PDB entry 3CCR | X-ray diffraction, 3.00 A resolution | chains T and 0 of the 31 polymer chains in the assembly

Chain T:
Molecule: 50S ribosomal protein L24P
From: Haloarcula marismortui
UniProtKB: P10972 (RL24_HALMA); residues 0-119 here correspond to UniProt positions 1-120 (UniProt number = residue number + 1)
Amino-acid sequence (120 residues; each row starts with the number of its first residue; numbering starts at 0):
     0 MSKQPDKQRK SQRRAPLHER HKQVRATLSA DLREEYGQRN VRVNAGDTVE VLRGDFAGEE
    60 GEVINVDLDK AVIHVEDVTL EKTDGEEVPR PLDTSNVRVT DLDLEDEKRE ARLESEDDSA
Not modelled in the structure: 0
Ion coordination: Sr2+: Asp68 (shared with A86(0), C87(0) of chain 0); Na+: Ser94, Asn95 (shared with U308(0), U335(0), C342(0) of chain 0); Mg2+: Leu112, Ser114

Chain 0:
Molecule: 23S ribosomal RNA
From: Haloarcula marismortui
Notes: engineered mutation(s): G2099A, A2488C
Sequence (2923 nucleotides; each row starts with the number of its first residue):
     1 GUUGGCUACU AUGCCAGCUG GUGGAUUGCU CGGCUCAGGC GCUGAUGAAG GACGUGCCAA
    61 GCUGCGAUAA GCUGUGGGGA GCCGCACGGA GGCGAAGAAC CACAGAUUUC CGAAUGAGAA
   121 UCUCUCUAAC AAUUGCUUCG CGCAAUGAGG AACCCCGAGA ACUGAAACAU CUCAGUAUCG
   181 GGAGGAACAG AAAACGCAAC GUGAUGUCGU UAGUAACCGC GAGUGAACGC GAUACAGCCC
   241 AAACCGAAGC CCUCACGGGC AAUGUGGUGU CAGGGCUACC UCUCAUCAGC CGACCGUCUU
   301 CACGAAGUCU CUUGGAAUAG AGCGUGAUAC AGGGUGACAA CCCCGUACUG AAGACCAGUA
   361 CGCUGUGCGG UAGUGCCAGA GUAGCGGGGG UUGGAUAUCC CUCGCGAAUA ACGCAGGCAU
   421 CGACUGCGAA GGCUAAACAC AACCUGAGAC CGAUAGUGAA CAAGUAGUGU GAACGAACGC
   481 UGCAAAGUAC CCUCAGAAGG GAGGCGAAAU AGAGCAUGAA AUCAGUUGGC GAUCGAGCGA
   541 CAGGGCAUAC AAGGUCCCUU GACGAAUGAC CGAGACGCGA GUCUCCAGUA AGACUCACGG
   601 GAAGCCGAUG UUCUGUCGUA CGUUUUGAAA AACGAGCCAG GGAGUGUGUC UGUAUGGCAA
   661 GUCUAACCGG AGUAUCCGGG GAGGCACAGG GAAACCGACA UGGCCGCAGG GCUUUGCCCG
   721 AGGGCCGCCG UCUUCAAGGG CGGGGAGCCA UGUGGACACG ACCCGAAUCC GGACGAUCUA
   781 CGCAUGGACA AGAUGAAGCG UGCCGAAAGG CACGUGGAAG UCUGUUAGAG UUGGUGUCCU
   841 ACAAUACCCU CUCGUGAUCU AUGUGUAGGG GUGAAAGGCC CAUCGAGUCC GGCAACAGCU
   901 GGUUCCAAUC GAAACAUGUC GAAGCAUGAC CUCCGCCGAG GUAGUCUGUG AGGUAGAGCG
   961 ACCGAUUGGU GUGUCCGCCU CCGAGAGGAG UCGGCACACC UGUCAAACUC CAAACUUACA
  1021 GACGCUGUUU GACGCGGGGA UUCCGGUGCG CGGGGUAAGC CUGUGUACCA GGAGGGGAAC
  1081 AACCCAGAGA UAGGUUAAGG UCCCCAAGUG UGGAUUAAGU GUAAUCCUCU GAAGGUGGUC
  1141 UCGAGCCCUA GACAGCCGGG AGGUGAGCUU AGAAGCAGCU ACCCUCUAAG AAAAGCGUAA
  1201 CAGCUUACCG GCCGAGGUUU GAGGCGCCCA AAAUGAUCGG GACUCAAAUC CACCACCGAG
  1261 ACCUGUCCGU ACCACUCAUA CUGGUAAUCG AGUAGAUUGG CGCUCUAAUU GGAUGGAAGC
  1321 AGGGGCGAGA GCUCCUGUGG ACCGAUUAGU GACGAAAAUC CUGGCCAUAG UAGCAGCGAU
  1381 AGUCGGGUGA GAACCCCGAC GGCCUAAUGG AUAAGGGUUC CUCAGCACUG CUGAUCAGCU
  1441 GAGGGUUAGC CGGUCCUAAG UCUCACCGCA ACUCGACUGA GACGAAAUGG GAAACAGGUU
  1501 AAUAUUCCUG UGCCAUCAUG CAGUGAAAGU UGACGCCCUG GGGUCGAUCA CGCCGGGCAU
  1561 UCGCCCGGUC GAACCGUCCA ACUCCGUGGA AGCCGUAAUG GCAGGAAGCG GACGAACGGC
  1621 GGCAUAGGGA AACGUGAUUC AACCUGGGGC CCAUGAAAAG ACGAGCAUGA UGUCCGUACC
  1681 GAGAACCGAC ACAGGUGUCC AUGGCGGCGA AAGCCAAGGC CUGUCGGGAG CAACCAACGU
  1741 UAGGGAAUUC GGCAAGUUAG UCCCGUACCU UCGGAAGAAG GGAUGCCUGC UCCGGAACGG
  1801 AGCAGGUCGC AGUGACUCGG AAGCUCGGAC UGUCUAGUAA CAACAUAGGU GACCGCAAAU
  1861 CCGCAAGGAC UCGUACGGUC ACUGAAUCCU GCCCAGUGCA GGUAUCUGAA CACCUCGUAC
  1921 AAGAGGACGA AGGACCUGUC AACGGCGGGG GUAACUAUGA CCCUCUUAAG GUAGCGUAGU
  1981 ACCUUGCCGC AUCAGUAGCG GCUUGCAUGA AUGGAUUAAC CAGAGCUUCA CUGUCCCAAC
  2041 GUUGGGCCCG GUGAACUGUA CAUUCCAGUG CGGAGUCUGG AGACACCCAG GGGGAAGCAA
  2101 AGACCCUAUG GAGCUUUACU GCAGGCUGUC GCUGAGACGU GGUCGCCGAU GUGCAGCAUA
  2161 GGUAGGAGUC GUUACAGAGG UACCCGCGCU AGCGGGCCAC CCAGACAACA GUGAAAUACU
  2221 ACCCGUCGGU GACUGCGACU CUCACUCCGG GAGGAGGACA CCGAUAGCCG GGCAGUUUGA
  2281 CUGGGGCGGU ACGCGCUCGA AAAGAUAUCG AGCGCGCCCU AUGGUCAUCU CAGCCGGGAC
  2341 AGAGACCCGG CGAAGAGUGC AAGAGCAAAA GAUGACUUGA CAGUGUUCUU CCCAACGAGG
  2401 AACGCUGACG CGAAAGCGUG GUCUAGCGAA CCAAUUAGCC UGCUUGAUGC GGGCAAUUGA
  2461 UGACAGAAAA GCUACCCUAG GGAUAACCGA GUCGUCACUC GCAAGAGCAC AUAUCGACCG
  2521 AGUGGCUUGC UACCUCGAUG UCGGUUCCCU CCAUCCUGCC CGUGCAGAAG CGGGCAAGGG
  2581 UGAGGUUGUU CGCCUAUUAA AGGAGGUCGU GAGCUGGGUU UAGACCGUCG UGAGACAGGU
  2641 CGGCUGCUAU CUACUGGGUG UGUAAUGGUG UCUGACAAGA ACGACCGUAU AGUACGAGAG
  2701 GAACUACGGU UGGUGGCCAC UGGUGUACCG GUUGUUCGAG AGAGCACGUG CCGGGUAGCC
  2761 ACGCCACACG GGGUAAGAGC UGAACGCAUC UAAGCUCGAA ACCCACUUGG AAAAGAGACA
  2821 CCGCCGAGGU CCCGCGUACA AGACGCGGUC GAUAGACUCG GGGUGUGCGC GUCGAGGUAA
  2881 CGAGACGUUA AGCCCACGAG CACUAACAGA CCAAAGCCAU CAU
Not modelled in the structure: 1-9, 126-127, 715, 971-998, 1560, 1952-1963, 2137-2236, 2339-2343, 2665-2666, 2915-2923
Modified residues: 1MA (6-hydro-1-methyladenosine-5'-monophosphate) at position 628, OMU (o2'-methyluridine 5'-monophosphate) at position 2587, OMG (o2'-methylguanosine-5'-monophosphate) at position 2588, UR3 (3-methyluridine-5'-monophoshate) at position 2619, PSU (pseudouridine-5'-monophosphate) at position 2621
Ion coordination: Na+ site 1: U12 (shared with 2 residues of chain R); Mg2+ site 1 near G28 (its only coordinating residue here); Na+ site 2: C40, G41, C443; Na+ site 3: A45, U146; Na+ site 4: G56, A59, G61; Sr2+ site 1: A86, C87 (shared with Asp68(T) of chain T); Na+ site 5 near U108 (its only coordinating residue here); Mg2+ site 2 near U115 (its only coordinating residue here); Na+ site 6 near C141 (its only coordinating residue here); Mg2+ site 3: C162, U163, U2276; Na+ site 7: A165, A166, A167; Mg2+ site 4: A166, G219; 68 more Mg2+ sites not listed; 54 more Na+ sites not listed; 2 more K+ sites not listed; 51 more Sr2+ sites not listed

Interface between chain T and chain 0:
Contacting residue pairs - 112 pairs, chain T then chain 0:
  Ser1(T) - A331(0)  base contact
  Ser1(T) - G446(0)  phosphate contact
  Ser1(T) - A447(0)  hydrogen bond to the phosphate
  Lys2(T) - G332(0)  hydrogen bond to the sugar
  Lys2(T) - A447(0)  hydrogen bond to the phosphate
  Lys2(T) - G448(0)  salt bridge to the phosphate
  Gln3(T) - G332(0)  sugar contact
  Gln3(T) - A447(0)  base contact
  Gln3(T) - G448(0)  hydrogen bond to the phosphate
  Pro4(T) - G332(0)  sugar contact
  Pro4(T) - G333(0)  sugar contact
  Asp5(T) - U30(0)  hydrogen bond to the sugar
  Asp5(T) - C31(0)  phosphate contact
  Asp5(T) - G32(0)  base contact
  Lys6(T) - G446(0)  salt bridge to the phosphate
  Gln7(T) - G332(0)  hydrogen bond to the base
  Gln7(T) - G333(0)  sugar contact
  Arg8(T) - U30(0)  salt bridge to the phosphate
  Arg8(T) - C31(0)  salt bridge to the phosphate
  Arg8(T) - G333(0)  hydrogen bond to the phosphate
  Arg8(T) - G334(0)  salt bridge to the phosphate
  Lys9(T) - G32(0)  salt bridge to the phosphate
  Gln11(T) - G333(0)  hydrogen bond to the sugar
  Gln11(T) - G334(0)  sugar contact
  Arg12(T) - C31(0)  salt bridge to the phosphate
  Arg13(T) - C31(0)  hydrogen bond to the phosphate
  Arg13(T) - G32(0)  salt bridge to the phosphate
  Pro15(T) - C100(0)  sugar contact
  Leu16(T) - C82(0)  phosphate contact
  Leu16(T) - A99(0)  sugar contact
  Leu16(T) - C100(0)  hydrogen bond to the sugar
  His17(T) - G78(0)  sugar contact
  His17(T) - C100(0)  hydrogen bond to the sugar
  His17(T) - C101(0)  sugar contact
  His20(T) - G79(0)  sugar contact
  His20(T) - A99(0)  hydrogen bond to the base
  Lys21(T) - C343(0)  hydrogen bond to the sugar
  Lys21(T) - C344(0)  sugar contact
  Lys21(T) - G345(0)  salt bridge to the phosphate
  Arg24(T) - C343(0)  sugar contact
  Arg24(T) - C344(0)  salt bridge to the phosphate
  Thr26(T) - C342(0)  phosphate contact
  Thr26(T) - C343(0)  phosphate contact
  Arg32(T) - U308(0)  salt bridge to the phosphate
  Arg38(T) - A306(0)  salt bridge to the phosphate
  Arg38(T) - G307(0)  salt bridge to the phosphate
  Arg38(T) - U308(0)  salt bridge to the phosphate
  Arg38(T) - C342(0)  salt bridge to the phosphate
  Arg38(T) - C343(0)  phosphate contact
  Asn39(T) - C343(0)  phosphate contact
  Asn39(T) - C344(0)  hydrogen bond to the phosphate
  Arg41(T) - G79(0)  phosphate contact
  Arg41(T) - A80(0)  sugar contact
  Arg41(T) - G81(0)  salt bridge to the phosphate
  Asn43(T) - A80(0)  hydrogen bond to the phosphate
  Asn43(T) - G81(0)  phosphate contact
  Ala44(T) - G81(0)  hydrogen bond to the phosphate
  Leu51(T) - C309(0)  phosphate contact
  Arg52(T) - U308(0)  hydrogen bond to the sugar
  Arg52(T) - A316(0)  phosphate contact
  Arg52(T) - A317(0)  phosphate contact
  Arg52(T) - U318(0)  salt bridge to the phosphate
  Gly53(T) - A317(0)  phosphate contact
  Gly53(T) - G336(0)  base contact
  Asp54(T) - G315(0)  hydrogen bond to the sugar
  Asp54(T) - A316(0)  sugar contact
  Asp54(T) - G336(0)  hydrogen bond to the base
  Val65(T) - G81(0)  phosphate contact
  Val65(T) - C82(0)  phosphate contact
  Asp66(T) - C82(0)  phosphate contact
  Leu67(T) - G81(0)  phosphate contact
  Leu67(T) - C82(0)  hydrogen bond to the phosphate
  Asp68(T) - C85(0)  phosphate contact
  Asp68(T) - C87(0)  phosphate contact
  Lys69(T) - C87(0)  hydrogen bond to the base
  Leu79(T) - A484(0)  sugar contact
  Leu79(T) - A486(0)  sugar contact
  Glu80(T) - A486(0)  hydrogen bond to the sugar
  Lys81(T) - A486(0)  salt bridge to the phosphate
  Lys81(T) - G487(0)  phosphate contact
  Thr82(T) - G487(0)  hydrogen bond to the phosphate
  Thr82(T) - U488(0)  sugar contact
  Thr82(T) - A489(0)  base contact
  Thr82(T) - G504(0)  sugar contact
  Asp83(T) - A489(0)  sugar contact
  Val87(T) - A486(0)  phosphate contact
  Arg89(T) - G336(0)  hydrogen bond to the base
  Arg89(T) - C483(0)  hydrogen bond to the base
  Arg89(T) - A484(0)  sugar contact
  Pro90(T) - A484(0)  sugar contact
  Pro90(T) - A485(0)  phosphate contact
  Asp92(T) - U335(0)  sugar contact
  Ser94(T) - U308(0)  base contact
  Ser94(T) - G334(0)  hydrogen bond to the base
  Ser94(T) - U335(0)  hydrogen bond to the sugar
  Ser94(T) - C342(0)  hydrogen bond to the sugar
  Ser94(T) - C343(0)  sugar contact
  Asn95(T) - U308(0)  base contact
  Asn95(T) - U335(0)  hydrogen bond to the sugar
  Asn95(T) - G336(0)  hydrogen bond to the phosphate
  Arg97(T) - U308(0)  salt bridge to the phosphate
  Arg97(T) - C309(0)  salt bridge to the phosphate
  Asp105(T) - A80(0)  phosphate contact
  Asp105(T) - A95(0)  base contact
  Asp105(T) - G97(0)  hydrogen bond to the base
  Glu106(T) - G97(0)  base contact
  Lys107(T) - G79(0)  hydrogen bond to the base
  Lys107(T) - G97(0)  base contact
  Arg111(T) - G79(0)  salt bridge to the phosphate
  Arg111(T) - A80(0)  salt bridge to the phosphate
  Asp116(T) - C303(0)  sugar contact
  Ser118(T) - C303(0)  hydrogen bond to the phosphate
Also at the interface, not in a pair above, chain T (57 interface residues in all): Glu18, Ala25, Val42, Arg108, Asp117
Also at the interface, not in a pair above, chain 0 (49 interface residues in all): G77, C83, C301, G304

In short:
57 residues of chain T and 49 residues of chain 0 are in contact, with 33 hydrogen bonds and 22 salt bridges.
Polar pairs include Gln7(T)-G332(0), His20(T)-A99(0) and Asp54(T)-G336(0). A86(0), C87(0) and Asp68(T) form
the Sr2+ site 1.
Chain T is 50S ribosomal protein L24P and chain 0 is 23S ribosomal RNA, both from Haloarcula marismortui; the
structure, Structure of Anisomycin resistant 50S Ribosomal Subunit: 23S rRNA mutation A2488C. Density for
anisomycin is visible ..., was determined by X-ray diffraction, deposited together with 3CC2, 3CC4, 3CC7,
3CCE, 3CCJ, 3CCL and 6 further entries.
